Entry 8Z9O (electron microscopy, 2.40 A resolution); this record covers chains C and R of the 5 polymer chains in the assembly.

[Chain C]
Protein: Isoform Gnas-2 of Guanine nucleotide-binding protein G(s) subunit alpha isoforms short
Source organism: Homo sapiens
Notes: EC 3.6.5.-
Reference sequence: P63092 (GNAS2_HUMAN), isoform P63092-2; the author numbering skips numbers that UniProt does not, so the offset changes along the chain: 11-60 = UniProt 11-60; 75-394 = UniProt 61-380
Chain sequence (370 residues; each row starts with the number of its first residue; note: 14 numbers in that range are skipped by the numbering (no residue carries them; nothing is unmodelled there)):
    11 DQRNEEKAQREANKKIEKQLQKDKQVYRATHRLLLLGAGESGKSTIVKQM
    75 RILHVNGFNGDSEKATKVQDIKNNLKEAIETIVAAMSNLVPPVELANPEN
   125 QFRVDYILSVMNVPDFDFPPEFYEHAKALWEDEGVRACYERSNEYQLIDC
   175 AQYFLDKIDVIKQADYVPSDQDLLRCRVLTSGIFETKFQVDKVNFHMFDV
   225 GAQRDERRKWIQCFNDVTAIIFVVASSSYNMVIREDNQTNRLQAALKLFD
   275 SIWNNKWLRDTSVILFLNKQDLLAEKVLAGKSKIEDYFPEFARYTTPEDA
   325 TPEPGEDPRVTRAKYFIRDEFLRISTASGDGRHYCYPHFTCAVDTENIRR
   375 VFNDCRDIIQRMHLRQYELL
Unresolved in the structure: 49-55, 75-204, 252-261, 304-306
Construct notes: engineered mutation Ala226 (Gly212 in P63092), Ala268 (Glu254 in P63092), Lys271 (Asn257 in P63092), Asp274 (Lys260 in P63092), Lys280 (Arg266 in P63092), Asp284 (Thr270 in P63092), Thr285 (Ile271 in P63092)

[Chain R]
Protein: G-protein coupled receptor 4
Source organism: Homo sapiens
Reference sequence: P46093 (GPR4_HUMAN); residues 8-310 here = UniProt positions 8-310
Chain sequence (303 residues; numbered 8 to 310; the number before each row is that of its first residue):
     8 GCHVDSRVDHLFPPSLYIFVIGVGLPTNCLALWAAYRQVQQRNELGVYLM
    58 NLSIADLLYICTLPLWVDYFLHHDNWIHGPGSCKLFGFIFYTNIYISIAF
   108 LCCISVDRYLAVAHPLRFARLRRVKTAVAVSSVVWATELGANSAPLFHDE
   158 LFRDRYNHTFCFEKFPMEGWVAWMNLYRVFVGFLFPWALMLLSYRGILRA
   208 VRGSVSTERQEKAKIKRLALSLIAIVLVCFAPYHVLLLSRSAIYLGRPWD
   258 CGFEERVFSAYHSSLAFTSLNCVADPILYCLVNEGARSDVAKALHNLLRF
   308 LAS
Disulfides: Cys9-Cys258, Cys90-Cys168
UniProt features mapped onto this chain:
  - region: Glu157 to Phe172 (Extracellular loop 2 (ECL2))
  - site: Glu145 (Required for activation), His155 (Proton sensing), His165 (Proton sensing), His269 (Proton sensing)
  - glycosylation: Asn164 (N-linked (GlcNAc...) asparagine)
  - mutagenesis: His10 (H10Y: No effect on pH-sensing activity), His17 (H17Y: No effect on pH-sensing activity), Gln45 (Q45A: Induces a shift of the optimal pH for activation), Glu51 (E51A: Induces a shift of the optimal pH for activation), Asp63 (D63N: Impaired ability to sense protons), His79 (H79Y: Displays smaller cAMP, rho, PLC responses to mildly alkaline to acidic pH of 7.1 but almost the same or higher responses to severely acidic pH values of 6.5-6.2), His80 (H80Y: No effect on pH-sensing activity), His85 (H85Y: No effect on pH-sensing activity), Arg115 (R115A: Decreased proton-induced G-protein coupled receptor activity. Endothelial permeability is decreased under acid conditions), Arg129 (R129A: Induces a shift of the optimal pH for activation), Glu145 (E145Q: Mimics the protonation state; induces a shift of the optimal pH for activation), His165 (H165Y: Displays smaller cAMP, rho, PLC responses to mildly alkaline to acidic pH of 7.1 but almost the same or higher responses to severely acidic pH values of 6.5-6.2), 4 further mutagenesis entries in UniProt

[How chain C and chain R interact]
Pairs across the interface - 49 pairs, chain C then chain R:
  Gln31(C) - Lys132(R)
  Gln35(C) - Arg130(R)
  Arg38(C) - Arg129(R)
  Arg38(C) - Arg130(R)
  His41(C) - Leu123(R)
  Asp215(C) - Arg124(R)  hydrogen bond (backbone-side chain)
  Lys216(C) - Arg124(R)
  Val217(C) - Leu123(R)
  Val217(C) - Arg124(R)
  Tyr358(C) - Val212(R)
  Tyr358(C) - Ser213(R)
  Tyr360(C) - Ser213(R)
  Phe376(C) - Leu123(R)  hydrophobic
  Arg380(C) - Ala120(R)  hydrogen bond (side chain-backbone)
  Arg380(C) - Pro122(R)
  Arg380(C) - Leu123(R)
  Asp381(C) - Ser211(R)
  Asp381(C) - Val212(R)  hydrogen bond (side chain-backbone)
  Asp381(C) - Ser213(R)  hydrogen bond (side chain-backbone)
  Ile383(C) - Pro122(R)  hydrophobic
  Ile383(C) - Leu123(R)  hydrophobic
  Gln384(C) - Val119(R)  hydrogen bond (side chain-backbone)
  Gln384(C) - Ala207(R)
  Gln384(C) - Ser211(R)
  Arg385(C) - Ser213(R)  hydrogen bond (side chain-backbone)
  Arg385(C) - Thr214(R)  hydrogen bond
  Arg385(C) - Glu218(R)  salt bridge
  His387(C) - Ala118(R)  hydrogen bond (side chain-backbone)
  His387(C) - Pro122(R)
  His387(C) - Arg129(R)
  Leu388(C) - Val208(R)  hydrophobic
  Leu388(C) - Ile222(R)  hydrophobic
  Gln390(C) - Asn50(R)  hydrogen bond (backbone-side chain)
  Tyr391(C) - Leu52(R)
  Tyr391(C) - Asp114(R)
  Tyr391(C) - Arg115(R)  hydrogen bond (backbone-side chain)
  Tyr391(C) - Ala118(R)  hydrophobic
  Tyr391(C) - Arg129(R)
  Glu392(C) - Gln45(R)  hydrogen bond
  Glu392(C) - Leu52(R)
  Glu392(C) - Arg115(R)  hydrogen bond (backbone-side chain)
  Glu392(C) - Asn290(R)  hydrogen bond (backbone-side chain)
  Leu393(C) - Arg115(R)
  Leu393(C) - Ile204(R)  hydrophobic
  Leu393(C) - Ile222(R)
  Leu394(C) - Glu218(R)
  Leu394(C) - Lys221(R)
  Leu394(C) - Ile222(R)  hydrophobic
  Leu394(C) - Asn290(R)
Also at the interface, not in a pair above, chain C (23 interface residues in all): Lys34
Also at the interface, not in a pair above, chain R (30 interface residues in all): Arg49, His121, Tyr201, Gly210, Leu225

[Overview]
23 residues of chain C and 30 residues of chain R are in contact, with 13 hydrogen bonds and 1 salt bridge.
Polar contacts include Arg385(C)-Glu218(R), Asp215(C)-Arg124(R) and Arg380(C)-Ala120(R). UniProt lists 16
mutagenesis sites on chain R.
Here chain C is Isoform Gnas-2 of Guanine nucleotide-binding protein G(s) subunit alpha isoforms short and
chain R is G-protein coupled receptor 4, both from Homo sapiens. Entry 8Z9O (Cryo-EM structure of human
GPR4-Gs complex) was determined by electron microscopy (same publication as 8Z9P).
